PDB entry 5D3G | X-ray diffraction, 2.30 A resolution | chains A and E of the 3 polymer chains in the assembly

# Chain A
Protein: HIV-1 REVERSE TRANSCRIPTASE P66 subunit
From: Human immunodeficiency virus type 1 group M subtype B (isolate BH10)
Notes: EC 2.7.7.49
Reference sequence: P03366 (POL_HV1B1); residues 1-555 here correspond to UniProt positions 600-1154 (UniProt number = residue number + 599)
Amino-acid sequence (555 residues; numbered 1 to 555; the number before each row is that of its first residue):
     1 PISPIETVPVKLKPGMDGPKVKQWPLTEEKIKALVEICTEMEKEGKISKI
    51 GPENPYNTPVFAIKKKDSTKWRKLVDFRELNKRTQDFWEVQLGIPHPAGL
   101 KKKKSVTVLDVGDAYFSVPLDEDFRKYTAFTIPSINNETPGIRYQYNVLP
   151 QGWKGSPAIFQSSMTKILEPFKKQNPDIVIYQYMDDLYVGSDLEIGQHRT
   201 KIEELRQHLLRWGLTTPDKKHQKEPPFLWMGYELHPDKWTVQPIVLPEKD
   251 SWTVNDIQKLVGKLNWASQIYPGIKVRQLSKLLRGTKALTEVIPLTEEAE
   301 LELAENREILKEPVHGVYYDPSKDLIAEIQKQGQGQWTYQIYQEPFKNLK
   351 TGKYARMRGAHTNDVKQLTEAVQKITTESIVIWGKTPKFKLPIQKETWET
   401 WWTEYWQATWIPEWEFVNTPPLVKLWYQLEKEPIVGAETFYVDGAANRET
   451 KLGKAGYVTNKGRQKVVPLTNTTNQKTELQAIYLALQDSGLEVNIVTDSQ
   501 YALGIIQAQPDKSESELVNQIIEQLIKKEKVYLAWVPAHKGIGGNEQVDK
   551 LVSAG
Not modelled in the structure: 554-555
Construct notes: engineered mutation Ser280 (Cys879 in P03366)
What the authors report for this chain:
  - binding site for DNA aptamer (chain E): Glu89, Gln91 to Pro95, Gly152, Gln161, Tyr183, Thr473, Asn474, Gln475, Glu478, Tyr501
  - contacts within the chain: Glu89-Gln161 (water-mediated contact)
  - catalytic residues: Asp110, Asp185, Asp186

# Chain E
Molecule: DNA aptamer
Sequence (38 nucleotides; each row starts with the number of its first residue; numbers below 1 keep their minus sign (DT-4 is residue -4)):
    -4 TAATACCCCCCCTTCGGTGCTTTGCACCGAAGGGGGGG
Not modelled in the structure: -4 to -3
Modified / non-standard residues: OMC (o2'-methylycytidine-5'-monophosphate) at position 2; OMC (o2'-methylycytidine-5'-monophosphate) at position 4

# Interface between chain A and chain E
Contacting residue pairs - 77 pairs, chain A then chain E:
  Trp24(A) - DT-1(E)  base contact
  Phe61(A) - DT-1(E)  sugar contact
  Phe61(A) - DA0(E)  sugar contact
  Ile63(A) - DT-1(E)  phosphate contact
  Arg72(A) - DA0(E)  base contact
  Leu74(A) - DA0(E)  base contact
  Val75(A) - DA0(E)  sugar contact
  Asp76(A) - DT-1(E)  base contact
  Asp76(A) - DA0(E)  sugar contact
  Arg78(A) - DT-1(E)  hydrogen bond to the base
  Arg78(A) - DA0(E)  salt bridge to the phosphate
  Arg78(A) - DC1(E)  phosphate contact
  Asn81(A) - DC1(E)  sugar contact
  Glu89(A) - OMC_2(E)  hydrogen bond to the sugar
  Glu89(A) - DC3(E)  phosphate contact
  Gln91(A) - DC3(E)  sugar contact
  Leu92(A) - OMC_4(E)  sugar contact
  Ile94(A) - DC3(E)  base contact
  Ile94(A) - OMC_4(E)  sugar contact
  Ile94(A) - DG31(E)  base contact
  Tyr115(A) - DG33(E)  hydrogen bond to the base
  Gln151(A) - DA0(E)  base contact
  Gly152(A) - DA0(E)  hydrogen bond to the base
  Gly152(A) - DC1(E)  sugar contact
  Lys154(A) - DC1(E)  phosphate contact
  Lys154(A) - OMC_2(E)  phosphate contact
  Pro157(A) - DC1(E)  base contact
  Pro157(A) - OMC_2(E)  sugar contact
  Tyr183(A) - DC3(E)  hydrogen bond to the base
  Tyr183(A) - DG32(E)  hydrogen bond to the base
  Tyr183(A) - DG33(E)  sugar contact
  Met184(A) - OMC_2(E)  base contact
  Met184(A) - DG32(E)  base contact
  Met184(A) - DG33(E)  sugar contact
  Asp185(A) - DG33(E)  phosphate contact
  Asp186(A) - DG33(E)  phosphate contact
  Met230(A) - DG32(E)  sugar contact
  Met230(A) - DG33(E)  phosphate contact
  Gly231(A) - DG32(E)  phosphate contact
  Asn255(A) - DG28(E)  phosphate contact
  Asn255(A) - DG29(E)  hydrogen bond to the phosphate
  Gln258(A) - DG28(E)  phosphate contact
  Gln258(A) - DG29(E)  sugar contact
  Lys259(A) - DG29(E)  phosphate contact
  Lys259(A) - DG30(E)  phosphate contact
  Gly262(A) - DG30(E)  sugar contact
  Lys263(A) - DG30(E)  sugar contact
  Lys263(A) - DG31(E)  salt bridge to the phosphate
  Asn265(A) - DC6(E)  phosphate contact
  Trp266(A) - DG31(E)  sugar contact
  Val276(A) - DC7(E)  phosphate contact
  Ser280(A) - DC7(E)  phosphate contact
  Ser280(A) - DT8(E)  phosphate contact
  Arg284(A) - DT8(E)  salt bridge to the phosphate
  Arg284(A) - DT9(E)  phosphate contact
  Gly285(A) - DT8(E)  phosphate contact
  Gly285(A) - DT9(E)  hydrogen bond to the phosphate
  Lys353(A) - DC6(E)  hydrogen bond to the phosphate
  Lys353(A) - DC7(E)  salt bridge to the phosphate
  Ala355(A) - DC7(E)  phosphate contact
  Arg356(A) - DC7(E)  phosphate contact
  Arg358(A) - DC23(E)  salt bridge to the phosphate
  Gly359(A) - DC22(E)  phosphate contact
  Ala360(A) - DC22(E)  hydrogen bond to the phosphate
  His361(A) - DA21(E)  salt bridge to the phosphate
  Arg448(A) - DT18(E)  base contact
  Thr473(A) - DG19(E)  hydrogen bond to the phosphate
  Thr473(A) - DC20(E)  hydrogen bond to the phosphate
  Asn474(A) - DT18(E)  phosphate contact
  Gln475(A) - DG19(E)  hydrogen bond to the sugar
  Gln475(A) - DC20(E)  sugar contact
  Lys476(A) - DC20(E)  phosphate contact
  Glu478(A) - DT17(E)  phosphate contact
  Gln500(A) - DT16(E)  sugar contact
  Tyr501(A) - DT16(E)  base contact
  Tyr501(A) - DC20(E)  hydrogen bond to the phosphate
  Tyr501(A) - DA21(E)  hydrogen bond to the phosphate
Other interface residues (no listed pair), chain A (59 interface residues in all): Gly93, Asp110, Trp153, Gln161, Gln242, Lys281, Leu289, Lys374, Ile505

# In short
59 residues of chain A face 24 of chain E across their interface, with 15 hydrogen bonds and 6 salt bridges.
Polar pairs include Arg78(A)-DT-1(E), Tyr115(A)-DG33(E) and Gly152(A)-DA0(E). From the paper: catalytic
residues Asp110(A), Asp185(A) and Asp186(A); a binding site for DNA aptamer (chain E) at Glu89(A), Gln91(A)
and Gly152(A) among others.
Here chain A is HIV-1 REVERSE TRANSCRIPTASE P66 subunit (Human immunodeficiency virus type 1 group M subtype B
(isolate BH10)) and chain E is DNA aptamer. Entry 5D3G (Structure of HIV-1 Reverse Transcriptase Bound to a
Novel 38-mer Hairpin Template-Primer DNA Aptamer) was determined by X-ray diffraction.
